Entry 1P3R (X-ray diffraction, 2.10 A resolution); this record covers chain A.

Chain A:
Molecule: Disabled homolog 2
From: Mus musculus
Notes: fragment: PTB domain of mouse Disabled 2
UniProt: P98078 (DAB2_MOUSE); residue numbers follow UniProt; this construct covers 33-191
Sequence (160 residues; row label = number of the first residue in the row):
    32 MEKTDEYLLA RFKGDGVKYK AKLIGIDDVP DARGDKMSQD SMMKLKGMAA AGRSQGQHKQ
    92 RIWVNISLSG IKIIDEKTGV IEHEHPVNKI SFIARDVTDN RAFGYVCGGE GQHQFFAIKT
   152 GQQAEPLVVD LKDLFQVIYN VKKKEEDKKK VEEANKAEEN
Disordered / not traced: 180-191
Differences from the reference sequence: initiating methionine (32)
Curated features (UniProtKB/Swiss-Prot):
  - modified residue: Y170 (Phosphotyrosine)
  - mutagenesis: K53 (K53A: Abolishes binding to PtdIns(4,5)P2; K53Q: Abolishes LDLR endocytosis), K90 (K90A: Abolishes binding to PtdIns(4,5)P2), S122 (S122T: Abolishes LDLR endocytosis; S122Y: Impairs LDLR endocytosis)

In short:
UniProt lists 3 mutagenesis sites.
Chain A is Disabled homolog 2 (Mus musculus); the structure, Crystal structure of the phosphotyrosin binding
domain(PTB) of mouse Disabled 1(Dab1), was determined by X-ray diffraction (same publication as 1M7E and
1OQN).
